PDB entry 8HJ9 | electron microscopy, 3.12 A resolution | chain A

# Chain A
Molecule: Glutamate dehydrogenase
Source organism: Thermococcus profundus
Notes: EC 1.4.1.3
UniProtKB: O74024 (DHE3_THEPR); residue numbers follow UniProt; this construct covers 1-419
Sequence (419 residues; numbered 1 to 419; the number before each row is that of its first residue):
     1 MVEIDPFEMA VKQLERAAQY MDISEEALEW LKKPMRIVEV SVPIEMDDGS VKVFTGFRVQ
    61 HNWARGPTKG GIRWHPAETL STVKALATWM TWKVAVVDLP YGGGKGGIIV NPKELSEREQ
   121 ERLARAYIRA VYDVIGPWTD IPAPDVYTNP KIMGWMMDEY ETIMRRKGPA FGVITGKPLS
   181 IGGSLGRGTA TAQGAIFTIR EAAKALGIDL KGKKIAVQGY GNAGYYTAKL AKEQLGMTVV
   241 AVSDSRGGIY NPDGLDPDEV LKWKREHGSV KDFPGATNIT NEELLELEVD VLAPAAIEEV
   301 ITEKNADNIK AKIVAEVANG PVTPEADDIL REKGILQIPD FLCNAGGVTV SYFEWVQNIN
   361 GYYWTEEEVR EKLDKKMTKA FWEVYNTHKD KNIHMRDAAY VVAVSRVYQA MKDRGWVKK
Unresolved in the structure: 1-3
UniProt features mapped onto this chain:
  - active site: Lys-105
  - binding site (NAD(+)): Gly-219 to Tyr-225
Residues lining bound ligands: NADP (NAP; NADP nicotinamide-adenine-dinucleotide phosphate): Thr-148, Asn-149, Pro-150, Arg-187

# In short
Bound to chain A: NADP. Curated annotation (UniProt) lists active-site residue Lys-105 and 7 NAD+-binding
residues.
Chain A is Glutamate dehydrogenase (Thermococcus profundus); the structure, cryoEM structure of glutamate
dehydrogenase from Thermococcus profundus in complex with NADP, was determined by electron microscopy,
deposited together with 8HHO, 8HIQ, 8HIZ and 8HJ3.
